Entry 3CCU (X-ray diffraction, 2.80 A resolution); this record covers chains Y and 0 of the 31 polymer chains in the assembly.

# Chain Y
Name: 50S ribosomal protein L32e
Source organism: Haloarcula marismortui
Reference sequence: P12736 (RL32_HALMA); residues 0-240 here correspond to UniProt positions 1-241 (UniProt number = residue number + 1)
Amino-acid sequence (241 residues; row label = number of the first residue in the row; numbering starts at 0):
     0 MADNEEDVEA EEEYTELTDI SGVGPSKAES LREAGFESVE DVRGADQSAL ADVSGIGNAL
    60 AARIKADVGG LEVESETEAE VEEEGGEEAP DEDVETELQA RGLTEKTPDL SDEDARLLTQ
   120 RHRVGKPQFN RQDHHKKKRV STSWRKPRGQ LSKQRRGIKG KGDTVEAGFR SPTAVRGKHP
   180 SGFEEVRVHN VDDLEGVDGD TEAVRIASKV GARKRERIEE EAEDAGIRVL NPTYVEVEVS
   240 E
Not modelled in the structure: 0-94, 237-240
Ion coordination: Mg2+: His133, Lys136, Val139

# Chain 0
Molecule: 23S ribosomal RNA
Source organism: Haloarcula marismortui
Notes: engineered mutation(s): G2099A, G2482C
Sequence (2923 nucleotides; numbered 1 to 2923; the number before each row is that of its first residue):
     1 GUUGGCUACU AUGCCAGCUG GUGGAUUGCU CGGCUCAGGC GCUGAUGAAG GACGUGCCAA
    61 GCUGCGAUAA GCUGUGGGGA GCCGCACGGA GGCGAAGAAC CACAGAUUUC CGAAUGAGAA
   121 UCUCUCUAAC AAUUGCUUCG CGCAAUGAGG AACCCCGAGA ACUGAAACAU CUCAGUAUCG
   181 GGAGGAACAG AAAACGCAAC GUGAUGUCGU UAGUAACCGC GAGUGAACGC GAUACAGCCC
   241 AAACCGAAGC CCUCACGGGC AAUGUGGUGU CAGGGCUACC UCUCAUCAGC CGACCGUCUU
   301 CACGAAGUCU CUUGGAAUAG AGCGUGAUAC AGGGUGACAA CCCCGUACUG AAGACCAGUA
   361 CGCUGUGCGG UAGUGCCAGA GUAGCGGGGG UUGGAUAUCC CUCGCGAAUA ACGCAGGCAU
   421 CGACUGCGAA GGCUAAACAC AACCUGAGAC CGAUAGUGAA CAAGUAGUGU GAACGAACGC
   481 UGCAAAGUAC CCUCAGAAGG GAGGCGAAAU AGAGCAUGAA AUCAGUUGGC GAUCGAGCGA
   541 CAGGGCAUAC AAGGUCCCUU GACGAAUGAC CGAGACGCGA GUCUCCAGUA AGACUCACGG
   601 GAAGCCGAUG UUCUGUCGUA CGUUUUGAAA AACGAGCCAG GGAGUGUGUC UGUAUGGCAA
   661 GUCUAACCGG AGUAUCCGGG GAGGCACAGG GAAACCGACA UGGCCGCAGG GCUUUGCCCG
   721 AGGGCCGCCG UCUUCAAGGG CGGGGAGCCA UGUGGACACG ACCCGAAUCC GGACGAUCUA
   781 CGCAUGGACA AGAUGAAGCG UGCCGAAAGG CACGUGGAAG UCUGUUAGAG UUGGUGUCCU
   841 ACAAUACCCU CUCGUGAUCU AUGUGUAGGG GUGAAAGGCC CAUCGAGUCC GGCAACAGCU
   901 GGUUCCAAUC GAAACAUGUC GAAGCAUGAC CUCCGCCGAG GUAGUCUGUG AGGUAGAGCG
   961 ACCGAUUGGU GUGUCCGCCU CCGAGAGGAG UCGGCACACC UGUCAAACUC CAAACUUACA
  1021 GACGCUGUUU GACGCGGGGA UUCCGGUGCG CGGGGUAAGC CUGUGUACCA GGAGGGGAAC
  1081 AACCCAGAGA UAGGUUAAGG UCCCCAAGUG UGGAUUAAGU GUAAUCCUCU GAAGGUGGUC
  1141 UCGAGCCCUA GACAGCCGGG AGGUGAGCUU AGAAGCAGCU ACCCUCUAAG AAAAGCGUAA
  1201 CAGCUUACCG GCCGAGGUUU GAGGCGCCCA AAAUGAUCGG GACUCAAAUC CACCACCGAG
  1261 ACCUGUCCGU ACCACUCAUA CUGGUAAUCG AGUAGAUUGG CGCUCUAAUU GGAUGGAAGC
  1321 AGGGGCGAGA GCUCCUGUGG ACCGAUUAGU GACGAAAAUC CUGGCCAUAG UAGCAGCGAU
  1381 AGUCGGGUGA GAACCCCGAC GGCCUAAUGG AUAAGGGUUC CUCAGCACUG CUGAUCAGCU
  1441 GAGGGUUAGC CGGUCCUAAG UCUCACCGCA ACUCGACUGA GACGAAAUGG GAAACAGGUU
  1501 AAUAUUCCUG UGCCAUCAUG CAGUGAAAGU UGACGCCCUG GGGUCGAUCA CGCCGGGCAU
  1561 UCGCCCGGUC GAACCGUCCA ACUCCGUGGA AGCCGUAAUG GCAGGAAGCG GACGAACGGC
  1621 GGCAUAGGGA AACGUGAUUC AACCUGGGGC CCAUGAAAAG ACGAGCAUGA UGUCCGUACC
  1681 GAGAACCGAC ACAGGUGUCC AUGGCGGCGA AAGCCAAGGC CUGUCGGGAG CAACCAACGU
  1741 UAGGGAAUUC GGCAAGUUAG UCCCGUACCU UCGGAAGAAG GGAUGCCUGC UCCGGAACGG
  1801 AGCAGGUCGC AGUGACUCGG AAGCUCGGAC UGUCUAGUAA CAACAUAGGU GACCGCAAAU
  1861 CCGCAAGGAC UCGUACGGUC ACUGAAUCCU GCCCAGUGCA GGUAUCUGAA CACCUCGUAC
  1921 AAGAGGACGA AGGACCUGUC AACGGCGGGG GUAACUAUGA CCCUCUUAAG GUAGCGUAGU
  1981 ACCUUGCCGC AUCAGUAGCG GCUUGCAUGA AUGGAUUAAC CAGAGCUUCA CUGUCCCAAC
  2041 GUUGGGCCCG GUGAACUGUA CAUUCCAGUG CGGAGUCUGG AGACACCCAG GGGGAAGCAA
  2101 AGACCCUAUG GAGCUUUACU GCAGGCUGUC GCUGAGACGU GGUCGCCGAU GUGCAGCAUA
  2161 GGUAGGAGUC GUUACAGAGG UACCCGCGCU AGCGGGCCAC CCAGACAACA GUGAAAUACU
  2221 ACCCGUCGGU GACUGCGACU CUCACUCCGG GAGGAGGACA CCGAUAGCCG GGCAGUUUGA
  2281 CUGGGGCGGU ACGCGCUCGA AAAGAUAUCG AGCGCGCCCU AUGGUCAUCU CAGCCGGGAC
  2341 AGAGACCCGG CGAAGAGUGC AAGAGCAAAA GAUGACUUGA CAGUGUUCUU CCCAACGAGG
  2401 AACGCUGACG CGAAAGCGUG GUCUAGCGAA CCAAUUAGCC UGCUUGAUGC GGGCAAUUGA
  2461 UGACAGAAAA GCUACCCUAG GCAUAACAGA GUCGUCACUC GCAAGAGCAC AUAUCGACCG
  2521 AGUGGCUUGC UACCUCGAUG UCGGUUCCCU CCAUCCUGCC CGUGCAGAAG CGGGCAAGGG
  2581 UGAGGUUGUU CGCCUAUUAA AGGAGGUCGU GAGCUGGGUU UAGACCGUCG UGAGACAGGU
  2641 CGGCUGCUAU CUACUGGGUG UGUAAUGGUG UCUGACAAGA ACGACCGUAU AGUACGAGAG
  2701 GAACUACGGU UGGUGGCCAC UGGUGUACCG GUUGUUCGAG AGAGCACGUG CCGGGUAGCC
  2761 ACGCCACACG GGGUAAGAGC UGAACGCAUC UAAGCUCGAA ACCCACUUGG AAAAGAGACA
  2821 CCGCCGAGGU CCCGCGUACA AGACGCGGUC GAUAGACUCG GGGUGUGCGC GUCGAGGUAA
  2881 CGAGACGUUA AGCCCACGAG CACUAACAGA CCAAAGCCAU CAU
Not modelled in the structure: 1-9, 126-127, 715, 971-998, 1560, 1952-1963, 2137-2236, 2339-2343, 2665-2666, 2915-2923
Modified / non-standard residues: 1MA (6-hydro-1-methyladenosine-5'-monophosphate) at position 628, OMU (o2'-methyluridine 5'-monophosphate) at position 2587, OMG (o2'-methylguanosine-5'-monophosphate) at position 2588, UR3 (3-methyluridine-5'-monophoshate) at position 2619, PSU (pseudouridine-5'-monophosphate) at position 2621
Ion coordination: Na+ site 1 near U12 (its only coordinating residue here); Mg2+ site 1 near G28 (its only coordinating residue here); Na+ site 2: C40, G41, C443; Na+ site 3 near G56 (its only coordinating residue here); Na+ site 4: G66, U108; Sr2+ site 1: C85, A86, C87 (shared with 1 residue of chain T); Mg2+ site 2 near U115 (its only coordinating residue here); Na+ site 5: C130, U146; Na+ site 6: C141, G142; Sr2+ site 2: G147, A183 (shared with 1 residue of chain M); Mg2+ site 3: C162, U2276; K+ site 1: C162, U163, U172; 57 more Na+ sites not listed; 70 more Mg2+ sites not listed; 62 more Sr2+ sites not listed; 1 more K+ sites not listed

# Chain Y / chain 0 interface
Residue-residue contacts (170):
  Arg115(Y) - U1266(0)  hydrogen bond to the phosphate
  Arg115(Y) - C1267(0)  salt bridge to the phosphate
  Leu116(Y) - C1267(0)  sugar contact
  Thr118(Y) - U595(0)  phosphate contact
  Gln119(Y) - U1266(0)  hydrogen bond to the sugar
  Gln119(Y) - C1267(0)  sugar contact
  Arg120(Y) - C1326(0)  salt bridge to the phosphate
  Arg120(Y) - G1327(0)  salt bridge to the phosphate
  His121(Y) - U555(0)  phosphate contact
  His121(Y) - C556(0)  salt bridge to the phosphate
  Arg122(Y) - C594(0)  hydrogen bond to the phosphate
  Arg122(Y) - U595(0)  salt bridge to the phosphate
  Val123(Y) - U1091(0)  sugar contact
  Lys125(Y) - G1327(0)  base contact
  Lys125(Y) - A1328(0)  sugar contact
  Lys125(Y) - G1329(0)  salt bridge to the phosphate
  Pro126(Y) - C541(0)  phosphate contact
  Gln127(Y) - A540(0)  hydrogen bond to the phosphate
  Gln127(Y) - C541(0)  hydrogen bond to the phosphate
  Phe128(Y) - A1328(0)  sugar contact
  Phe128(Y) - G1329(0)  phosphate contact
  Arg130(Y) - A1356(0)  salt bridge to the phosphate
  Gln131(Y) - C621(0)  hydrogen bond to the phosphate
  Gln131(Y) - G622(0)  hydrogen bond to the phosphate
  Asp132(Y) - A620(0)  hydrogen bond to the sugar
  Asp132(Y) - C621(0)  sugar contact
  Asp132(Y) - A1356(0)  base contact
  His134(Y) - C538(0)  salt bridge to the phosphate
  His134(Y) - G539(0)  hydrogen bond to the phosphate
  Lys135(Y) - G537(0)  hydrogen bond to the sugar
  Lys135(Y) - C538(0)  phosphate contact
  Lys135(Y) - A620(0)  hydrogen bond to the sugar
  Lys136(Y) - C637(0)  salt bridge to the phosphate
  Lys136(Y) - C638(0)  phosphate contact
  Lys136(Y) - A1356(0)  base contact
  Lys136(Y) - U2059(0)  hydrogen bond to the sugar
  Lys137(Y) - A521(0)  salt bridge to the phosphate
  Lys137(Y) - U522(0)  salt bridge to the phosphate
  Lys137(Y) - C638(0)  hydrogen bond to the phosphate
  Arg138(Y) - C637(0)  salt bridge to the phosphate
  Arg138(Y) - C638(0)  salt bridge to the phosphate
  Arg138(Y) - A639(0)  phosphate contact
  Arg138(Y) - A1356(0)  hydrogen bond to the base
  Val139(Y) - A1356(0)  base contact
  Ser142(Y) - A1330(0)  phosphate contact
  Ser142(Y) - G1331(0)  hydrogen bond to the phosphate
  Trp143(Y) - C906(0)  sugar contact
  Trp143(Y) - A907(0)  hydrogen bond to the phosphate
  Trp143(Y) - G1329(0)  phosphate contact
  Trp143(Y) - A1330(0)  hydrogen bond to the phosphate
  Arg144(Y) - C905(0)  salt bridge to the phosphate
  Arg144(Y) - C906(0)  phosphate contact
  Arg144(Y) - A1330(0)  phosphate contact
  Arg144(Y) - G1331(0)  salt bridge to the phosphate
  Lys145(Y) - C906(0)  hydrogen bond to the phosphate
  Lys145(Y) - A907(0)  phosphate contact
  Arg147(Y) - G622(0)  phosphate contact
  Arg147(Y) - C906(0)  salt bridge to the phosphate
  Gly148(Y) - G622(0)  hydrogen bond to the phosphate
  Gly148(Y) - U623(0)  phosphate contact
  Gln149(Y) - U623(0)  hydrogen bond to the phosphate
  Gln149(Y) - G1071(0)  phosphate contact
  Gln149(Y) - U1293(0)  hydrogen bond to the sugar
  Gln149(Y) - A1294(0)  phosphate contact
  Leu150(Y) - U623(0)  base contact
  Leu150(Y) - U624(0)  base contact
  Leu150(Y) - U625(0)  base contact
  Leu150(Y) - 1MA_628(0)  sugar contact
  Ser151(Y) - C621(0)  phosphate contact
  Ser151(Y) - G622(0)  hydrogen bond to the phosphate
  Lys152(Y) - A620(0)  phosphate contact
  Lys152(Y) - C621(0)  salt bridge to the phosphate
  Lys152(Y) - A629(0)  salt bridge to the phosphate
  Arg154(Y) - G1071(0)  sugar contact
  Arg154(Y) - G1072(0)  salt bridge to the phosphate
  Arg154(Y) - U1293(0)  sugar contact
  Arg155(Y) - G1072(0)  phosphate contact
  Arg155(Y) - A1073(0)  sugar contact
  Gly156(Y) - A1073(0)  hydrogen bond to the sugar
  Ile157(Y) - A1073(0)  phosphate contact
  Ile157(Y) - G1074(0)  phosphate contact
  Lys158(Y) - C617(0)  hydrogen bond to the sugar
  Lys158(Y) - G618(0)  sugar contact
  Lys158(Y) - G1074(0)  hydrogen bond to the phosphate
  Lys158(Y) - G1075(0)  salt bridge to the phosphate
  Gly159(Y) - G539(0)  hydrogen bond to the base
  Gly159(Y) - A540(0)  sugar contact
  Gly159(Y) - C617(0)  base contact
  Lys160(Y) - G537(0)  sugar contact
  Lys160(Y) - G618(0)  sugar contact
  Lys160(Y) - A620(0)  salt bridge to the phosphate
  Gly161(Y) - A540(0)  sugar contact
  Val164(Y) - A907(0)  sugar contact
  Val164(Y) - A1328(0)  sugar contact
  Val164(Y) - G1329(0)  sugar contact
  Glu165(Y) - A908(0)  phosphate contact
  Glu165(Y) - G1089(0)  hydrogen bond to the sugar
  Glu165(Y) - A1328(0)  base contact
  Ala166(Y) - A908(0)  hydrogen bond to the phosphate
  Ala166(Y) - C1268(0)  hydrogen bond to the sugar
  Ala166(Y) - G1269(0)  sugar contact
  Ala166(Y) - A1328(0)  hydrogen bond to the base
  Gly167(Y) - G1089(0)  hydrogen bond to the base
  Gly167(Y) - A1090(0)  sugar contact
  Gly167(Y) - C1268(0)  base contact
  Phe168(Y) - A1090(0)  sugar contact
  Phe168(Y) - A1328(0)  sugar contact
  Arg169(Y) - C1268(0)  sugar contact
  Arg169(Y) - G1327(0)  hydrogen bond to the phosphate
  Arg169(Y) - A1328(0)  salt bridge to the phosphate
  Arg169(Y) - G1329(0)  base contact
  Ser170(Y) - C1268(0)  sugar contact
  Ser170(Y) - G1327(0)  phosphate contact
  Ser170(Y) - A1328(0)  hydrogen bond to the phosphate
  Pro171(Y) - C1267(0)  sugar contact
  Pro171(Y) - C1268(0)  phosphate contact
  Thr172(Y) - C1268(0)  hydrogen bond to the phosphate
  Thr172(Y) - G1269(0)  phosphate contact
  Arg175(Y) - C1268(0)  hydrogen bond to the phosphate
  Arg175(Y) - G1269(0)  salt bridge to the phosphate
  Arg175(Y) - G1327(0)  phosphate contact
  Arg175(Y) - A1328(0)  salt bridge to the phosphate
  Gly176(Y) - C1326(0)  sugar contact
  Gly176(Y) - G1327(0)  hydrogen bond to the phosphate
  Lys177(Y) - C1326(0)  sugar contact
  His178(Y) - G553(0)  salt bridge to the phosphate
  His178(Y) - G554(0)  salt bridge to the phosphate
  Pro179(Y) - G553(0)  sugar contact
  Pro179(Y) - G1325(0)  sugar contact
  Ser180(Y) - G554(0)  phosphate contact
  Arg186(Y) - U1333(0)  hydrogen bond to the phosphate
  Arg186(Y) - C1334(0)  salt bridge to the phosphate
  His188(Y) - G1311(0)  sugar contact
  His188(Y) - G1312(0)  sugar contact
  Asn189(Y) - G1311(0)  phosphate contact
  Asn189(Y) - G1312(0)  phosphate contact
  Arg204(Y) - A552(0)  hydrogen bond to the phosphate
  Arg204(Y) - G553(0)  salt bridge to the phosphate
  Arg204(Y) - G1324(0)  base contact
  Arg204(Y) - U1333(0)  sugar contact
  Arg204(Y) - C1334(0)  hydrogen bond to the sugar
  Ile205(Y) - C1334(0)  sugar contact
  Ala206(Y) - C1334(0)  phosphate contact
  Ser207(Y) - C1334(0)  hydrogen bond to the phosphate
  Ser207(Y) - C1335(0)  phosphate contact
  Lys208(Y) - G1312(0)  hydrogen bond to the sugar
  Lys208(Y) - A1313(0)  sugar contact
  Lys208(Y) - A1317(0)  phosphate contact
  Lys208(Y) - A1318(0)  phosphate contact
  Lys208(Y) - C1343(0)  hydrogen bond to the sugar
  Lys208(Y) - G1344(0)  hydrogen bond to the sugar
  Val209(Y) - G1312(0)  hydrogen bond to the sugar
  Val209(Y) - A1313(0)  phosphate contact
  Gly210(Y) - A1313(0)  hydrogen bond to the phosphate
  Gly210(Y) - G1316(0)  phosphate contact
  Ala211(Y) - G1315(0)  hydrogen bond to the phosphate
  Ala211(Y) - G1316(0)  hydrogen bond to the phosphate
  Arg212(Y) - G320(0)  hydrogen bond to the sugar
  Arg212(Y) - G1315(0)  hydrogen bond to the sugar
  Lys213(Y) - G1312(0)  salt bridge to the phosphate
  Lys213(Y) - A1313(0)  salt bridge to the phosphate
  Glu215(Y) - G1315(0)  hydrogen bond to the base
  Arg227(Y) - G554(0)  salt bridge to the phosphate
  Leu229(Y) - A552(0)  sugar contact
  Asn230(Y) - A552(0)  sugar contact
  Asn230(Y) - C1334(0)  hydrogen bond to the phosphate
  Asn230(Y) - C1335(0)  hydrogen bond to the phosphate
  Pro231(Y) - A552(0)  phosphate contact
  Tyr233(Y) - A551(0)  phosphate contact
  Tyr233(Y) - A552(0)  hydrogen bond to the phosphate
Also at the interface, not in a pair above, chain Y (77 interface residues in all): Glu112, Asp162, Val174, Arg214
Also at the interface, not in a pair above, chain 0 (78 interface residues in all): A319, C596, U616, G636, G1260, G1290, G1292, U1314, A2060

# Summary
77 residues of chain Y face 78 of chain 0 across their interface, with 53 hydrogen bonds and 31 salt bridges.
Among the polar pairs are Arg138(Y)-A1356(0), Gly159(Y)-G539(0) and Ala166(Y)-A1328(0). G147(0) and A183(0)
coordinate Sr2+ site 2.
Chain Y is 50S ribosomal protein L32e and chain 0 is 23S ribosomal RNA, both from Haloarcula marismortui; the
structure, Structure of Anisomycin resistant 50S Ribosomal Subunit: 23S rRNA mutation G2482C, was determined
by X-ray diffraction together with 3CC2, 3CC4, 3CC7, 3CCE, 3CCJ, 3CCL and 6 further entries from the same
study.
